Entry 1XMN (X-ray diffraction, 1.85 A resolution); this record covers chains B and H of the 8 polymer chains in the assembly.

Chain B (and H):
Molecule: Thrombin heavy chain
From: Homo sapiens
Notes: EC 3.4.21.5; chain H of this document is another copy of the same molecule, construct and numbering; everything in this record applies to it too
UniProtKB: P00734 (THRB_HUMAN); the construct lacks a stretch of the UniProt sequence and is renumbered around it, so the offset changes along the chain: 16-36 = UniProt 364-384; 37-60 = UniProt 386-409; 61-77 = UniProt 419-435; 78-97 = UniProt 437-456; 7 more segments
Chain sequence (259 residues; each row starts with the number of its first residue; note: 1 number in that range is skipped by the numbering (no residue carries it; nothing is unmodelled there); a row labelled like 60A-60I holds insertion residues (60A, then the next letters in order)):
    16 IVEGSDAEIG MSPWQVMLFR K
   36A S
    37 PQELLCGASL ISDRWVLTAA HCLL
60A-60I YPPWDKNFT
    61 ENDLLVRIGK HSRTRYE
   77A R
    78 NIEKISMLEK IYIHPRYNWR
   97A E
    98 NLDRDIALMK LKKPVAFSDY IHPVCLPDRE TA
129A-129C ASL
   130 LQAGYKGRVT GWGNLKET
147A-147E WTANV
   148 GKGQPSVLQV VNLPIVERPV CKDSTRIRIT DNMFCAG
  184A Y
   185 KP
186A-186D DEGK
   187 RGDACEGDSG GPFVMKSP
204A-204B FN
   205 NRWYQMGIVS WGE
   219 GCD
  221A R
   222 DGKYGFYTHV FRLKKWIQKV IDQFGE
Not modelled in the structure: 147E, 148, 247 (chain H: 147C-147E, 148-149, 247)
Swiss-Prot annotation at these positions:
  - region: Ala-183 to Val-200 (High affinity receptor-binding region which is also known as the TP508 peptide)
  - active site (Charge relay system): His-57, Asp-102, Ser-195
  - glycosylation: Asn-60G (N-linked (GlcNAc...) (complex) asparagine)
Disulfides: Cys-42/Cys-58, Cys-168/Cys-182, Cys-191/Cys-220
Covalent attachments: N-acetylglucosamine (NAG) linked to Asn-60G
Ion coordination: Na+: Arg-221A, Lys-224
Small-molecule neighbours: 0G6 (D-phenylalanyl-N-[(2S,3S)-6-{[amino(iminio)methyl]amino}-1-chloro-2-hydroxyhexan-3-yl]-L-prolinamide): Cys-42, His-57, Cys-58, Tyr-60A, Trp-60D, Glu-97A, Asn-98, Leu-99, Ile-174, Asp-189, Ala-190, Cys-191, Glu-192, Gly-193, Asp-194, Ser-195, Val-213, Ser-214, Trp-215, Gly-216, Glu-217, Gly-219, Cys-220, Gly-226

Chain B / chain H interface:
Residue-residue contacts - 6 pairs, chain B then chain H:
  Arg-126(B) / Lys-240(H)
  Arg-126(B) / Gln-244(H)
  Gln-239(B) / Arg-126(H)
  Lys-240(B) / Arg-126(H)  hydrogen bond (backbone-side chain)
  Asp-243(B) / Arg-126(H)  salt bridge
  Gln-244(B) / Arg-126(H)
Also at the interface, not in a pair above, chain H (4 interface residues in all): Lys-236

Summary:
Chain B and chain H form an interface of 5 and 4 residues respectively; the contacts include 1 hydrogen bond
and 1 salt bridge. Polar pairs include Asp-243(B)/Arg-126(H) and Lys-240(B)/Arg-126(H). Chain B binds compound
0G6. N-acetylglucosamine is covalently linked to Asn-60G(B).
Both chains are Thrombin heavy chain (Homo sapiens). Entry 1XMN (Crystal structure of thrombin bound to
heparin) was determined by X-ray diffraction.
